PDB entry 7V9A | electron microscopy, 3.94 A resolution | chains E and F of the 10 polymer chains in the assembly

== Chain E ==
Molecule: H/ACA ribonucleoprotein complex subunit 2
Organism: Homo sapiens
UniProtKB: Q9NX24 (NHP2_HUMAN); residue numbers follow UniProt; this construct covers 1-153
Amino-acid sequence (153 residues; row label = number of the first residue in the row):
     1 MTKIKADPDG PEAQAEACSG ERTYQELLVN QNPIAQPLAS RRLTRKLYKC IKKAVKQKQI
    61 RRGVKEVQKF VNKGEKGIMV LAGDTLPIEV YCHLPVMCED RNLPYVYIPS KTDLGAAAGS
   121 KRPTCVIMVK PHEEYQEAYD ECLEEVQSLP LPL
Not modelled in the structure: 1-21, 151-153
Curated features (UniProtKB/Swiss-Prot):
  - modified residue: Ser19 (Phosphoserine)
  - cross-link (Glycyl lysine isopeptide (Lys-Gly)): Lys3 (interchain with G-Cter in SUMO2), Lys5 (interchain with G-Cter in SUMO)

== Chain F ==
Molecule: H/ACA ribonucleoprotein complex subunit 3
Organism: Homo sapiens
UniProtKB: Q9NPE3 (NOP10_HUMAN); numbering as in UniProt (aligned over 1-64)
Amino-acid sequence (64 residues; each row starts with the number of its first residue):
     1 MFLQYYLNEQ GDRVYTLKKF DPMGQQTCSA HPARFSPDDK YSRHRITIKK RFKVLMTQQP
    61 RPVL
Not modelled in the structure: 63-64

== How chain E and chain F interact ==
Pairs across the interface (19):
  Val29(E) - Gln25(F)
  Asn30(E) - Gln25(F)
  Asn30(E) - Gln26(F)  hydrogen bond (side chain-backbone)
  Ile34(E) - Ile48(F)  hydrophobic
  Ile34(E) - Phe52(F)  hydrophobic
  Ile34(E) - Val54(F)  hydrophobic
  Gln36(E) - Phe52(F)
  Gln68(E) - Tyr41(F)
  Asp84(E) - Gln26(F)
  Leu86(E) - Cys28(F)  hydrophobic
  Glu89(E) - Lys49(F)  salt bridge
  Val90(E) - Ala33(F)  hydrophobic
  Cys92(E) - Arg45(F)
  Cys92(E) - Ile48(F)
  His93(E) - Tyr41(F)
  His93(E) - His44(F)
  Val96(E) - His44(F)
  Val96(E) - Ile48(F)  hydrophobic
  Met97(E) - Tyr41(F)  hydrophobic
Also at the interface, not in a pair above, chain E (17 interface residues in all): Pro33, Ala35, Pro87, Tyr105
Also at the interface, not in a pair above, chain F (13 interface residues in all): Gly24, Arg51

== Summary ==
The interface between chain E and chain F involves 17 residues on one side and 13 on the other; the contacts
include 1 hydrogen bond and 1 salt bridge. Polar pairs include Glu89(E)-Lys49(F) and Asn30(E)-Gln26(F).
Chain E is H/ACA ribonucleoprotein complex subunit 2 and chain F is H/ACA ribonucleoprotein complex subunit 3,
both from Homo sapiens; the structure, biogenesis module of human telomerase holoenzyme, was determined by
electron microscopy (same publication as 7V99).
